9C1J - chains E and j of the 43 polymer chains in the assembly; structure by electron microscopy, 2.72 A resolution.

[Chain E (and j)]
Name: Intermediate capsid protein VP6
From: Simian rotavirus A strain RRV
Notes: chain j of this document is another copy of the same molecule, construct and numbering; everything in this record applies to it too
Reference sequence: B2BN53 (VP6_ROTRH); residues 1-397 here = UniProt positions 1-397
Amino-acid sequence (397 residues; each row starts with the number of its first residue):
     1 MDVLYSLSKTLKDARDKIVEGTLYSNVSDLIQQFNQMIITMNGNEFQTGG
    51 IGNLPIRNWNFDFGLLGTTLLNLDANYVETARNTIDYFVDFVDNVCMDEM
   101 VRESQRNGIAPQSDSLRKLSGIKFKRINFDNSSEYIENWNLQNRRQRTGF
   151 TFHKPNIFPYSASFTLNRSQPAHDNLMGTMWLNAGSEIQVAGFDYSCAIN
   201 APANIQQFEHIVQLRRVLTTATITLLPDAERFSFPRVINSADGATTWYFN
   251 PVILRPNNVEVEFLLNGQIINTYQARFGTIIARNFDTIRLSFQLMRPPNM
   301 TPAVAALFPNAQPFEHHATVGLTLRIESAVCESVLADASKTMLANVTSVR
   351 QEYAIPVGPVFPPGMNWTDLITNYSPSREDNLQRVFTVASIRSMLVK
Unresolved in the structure: 397
Modified residues: M1 (N-formylmethionine; FME)
Metal / ion sites: Zn2+ site 1: H153 (shared with 1 residue of chain C; 1 residue of chain D); Zn2+ site 2 near H173 (its only coordinating residue here)

[Chain E / chain j interface]
Residue-residue contacts - 23 pairs, chain E then chain j:
  S104(E) - R145(j)
  Q105(E) - P376(j)
  R106(E) - I109(j)
  R106(E) - Q142(j)  hydrogen bond
  R106(E) - P376(j)
  R106(E) - E379(j)  salt bridge
  R106(E) - D380(j)  salt bridge
  R106(E) - Q383(j)  hydrogen bond
  N107(E) - R145(j)  hydrogen bond
  R117(E) - R145(j)
  Q142(E) - R106(j)  hydrogen bond
  R144(E) - R117(j)
  R145(E) - N107(j)
  R145(E) - A110(j)
  R145(E) - P111(j)  hydrogen bond (side chain-backbone)
  R145(E) - Q112(j)
  R145(E) - R117(j)
  P376(E) - Q105(j)
  P376(E) - R106(j)
  P376(E) - S377(j)
  E379(E) - R106(j)  salt bridge
  D380(E) - R106(j)  salt bridge
  Q383(E) - R106(j)  hydrogen bond
Interface residues without a listed pair, chain E (14 interface residues in all): Q112, S377
Interface residues without a listed pair, chain j (16 interface residues in all): R144

[In short]
14 residues of chain E and 16 residues of chain j are in contact, with 6 hydrogen bonds and 4 salt bridges.
Polar pairs include R106(E)-E379(j), R106(E)-D380(j) and R106(E)-Q142(j).
Both chains are Intermediate capsid protein VP6 (Simian rotavirus A strain RRV). Entry 9C1J (Rhesus rotavirus
(reversed structure at 2.72 Angstrom resolution)) was determined by electron microscopy.
